9EBH - chains A and B of the 5 polymer chains in the assembly; structure by electron microscopy, 3.60 A resolution.

Chain A:
Molecule: Guanine nucleotide-binding protein G(i) subunit alpha-1
Organism: Homo sapiens
Reference sequence: P63096 (GNAI1_HUMAN); residue numbers follow UniProt; this construct covers 1-354
Chain sequence (354 residues; numbered 1 to 354; the number before each row is that of its first residue):
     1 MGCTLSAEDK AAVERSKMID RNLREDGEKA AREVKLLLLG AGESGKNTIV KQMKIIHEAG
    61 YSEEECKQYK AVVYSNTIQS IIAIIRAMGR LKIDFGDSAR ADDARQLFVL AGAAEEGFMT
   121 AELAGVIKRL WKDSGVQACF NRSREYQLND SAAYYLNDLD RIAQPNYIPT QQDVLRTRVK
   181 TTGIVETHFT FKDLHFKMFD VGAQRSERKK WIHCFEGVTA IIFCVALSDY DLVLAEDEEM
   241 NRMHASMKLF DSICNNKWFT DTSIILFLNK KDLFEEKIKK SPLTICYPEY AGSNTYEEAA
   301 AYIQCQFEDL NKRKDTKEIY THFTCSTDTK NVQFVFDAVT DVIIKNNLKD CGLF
Unresolved in the structure: 1-3, 42-45, 55-181, 234-239
Differences from the reference sequence: engineered mutation Asn47 (Ser in P63096), Ala203 (Gly in P63096), Ala245 (Glu in P63096), Ser326 (Ala in P63096)
UniProt features mapped onto this chain:
  - region: Lys35 to Lys46, Thr48 (G1 motif), Asp173 to Thr181 (G2 motif), Phe196 to Gly202, Gln204, Arg205 (G3 motif), Ile265 to Asp272 (G4 motif), Thr324, Cys325, Thr327 to Thr329 (G5 motif)
  - binding site (GTP): Glu43 to Lys46, Thr48, Ser151, Leu175 to Thr181, Asp200 to Gly202, Gln204, Asn269 to Asp272
  - binding site (Mg(2+)): Thr181
  - modified residue: Arg178 (ADP-ribosylarginine), Gln204 (Deamidated glutamine), Cys351 (ADP-ribosylcysteine)
  - lipidation: Gly2 (N-myristoyl glycine), Cys3 (S-palmitoyl cysteine)
  - natural variant: Gly40 (G40C: In NEDHISB; G40R: In NEDHISB), Gly45 (G45D: In NEDHISB), Thr48 (T48I: In NEDHISB; T48K: In NEDHISB), Gln52 (Q52P: In NEDHISB), Ser75 (deletion: In NEDHISB; uncertain significance), Gln172 (deletion: In NEDHISB), Asp173 (D173V: In NEDHISB), Glu186 to Phe189 (deletion: In NEDHISB; uncertain significance), Cys224 (C224Y: In NEDHISB), Lys270 (K270N: In NEDHISB; K270R: In NEDHISB), Asp272 (D272G: In NEDHISB), Val332 (V332E: In NEDHISB; uncertain significance)
  - mutagenesis: Gly42 (G42R: Abolishes switch to an activated conformation and dissociation from beta and gamma subunits upon GTP binding. Abolishes interaction with RGS family members), Glu116 (E116L: Enhances interaction (inactive GDP-bound) with RGS14), Gln147 (Q147L: Enhances interaction (inactive GDP-bound) with RGS14)

Chain B:
Molecule: Guanine nucleotide-binding protein G(I)/G(S)/G(T) subunit beta-1
Organism: Homo sapiens
Reference sequence: P62873 (GBB1_HUMAN); residues 2-340 here = UniProt positions 2-340
Chain sequence (349 residues; each row starts with the number of its first residue; numbers below 1 keep their minus sign (His-8 is residue -8)):
    -8 HHHHHHGSSG SELDQLRQEA EQLKNQIRDA RKACADATLS QITNNIDPVG RIQMRTRRTL
    52 RGHLAKIYAM HWGTDSRLLV SASQDGKLII WDSYTTNKVH AIPLRSSWVM TCAYAPSGNY
   112 VACGGLDNIC SIYNLKTREG NVRVSRELAG HTGYLSCCRF LDDNQIVTSS GDTTCALWDI
   172 ETGQQTTTFT GHTGDVMSLS LAPDTRLFVS GACDASAKLW DVREGMCRQT FTGHESDINA
   232 ICFFPNGNAF ATGSDDATCR LFDLRADQEL MTYSHDNIIC GITSVSFSKS GRLLLAGYDD
   292 FNCNVWDALK ADRAGVLAGH DNRVSCLGVT DDGMAVATGS WDSFLKIWN
Unresolved in the structure: -8 to 6
Differences from the reference sequence: expression tag (-8 to 1)
UniProt features mapped onto this chain:
  - modified residue: Ser2 (N-acetylserine), His266 (Phosphohistidine)
  - natural variant: Leu30 (L30F: In MRD42; uncertain significance), Arg52 (R52G: In MRD42), Gly64 (G64V: In MRD42), Asp76 (D76E: In MRD42; D76G: In MRD42), Gly77 (G77S: In MRD42), Lys78 (K78R: In MRD42), Ile80 (I80N: In MRD42; I80T: In MRD42), His91 (H91R: In MRD42; uncertain significance), Ala92 (A92T: In MRD42), Pro94 (P94S: In MRD42), Leu95 (L95P: In MRD42), Arg96 (R96L: In MRD42), 5 further natural variant entries in UniProt

Chain A / chain B interface:
Pairs across the interface (46; chain A residue first):
  Ala12(A) - Asn88(B)  hydrogen bond (backbone-side chain)
  Val13(A) - Asn88(B)
  Arg15(A) - Val90(B)  hydrogen bond (side chain-backbone)
  Arg15(A) - His91(B)
  Ser16(A) - Lys89(B)  hydrogen bond (side chain-backbone)
  Ile19(A) - Lys89(B)
  Ile19(A) - Ala92(B)  hydrophobic
  Asp20(A) - Lys89(B)  salt bridge
  Leu23(A) - Gly53(B)
  Leu23(A) - Leu55(B)
  Leu23(A) - Lys78(B)
  Leu23(A) - Ile80(B)  hydrophobic
  Leu23(A) - Lys89(B)
  Asp26(A) - Lys78(B)  salt bridge
  Gly27(A) - Leu55(B)
  Thr182(A) - Asn119(B)  hydrogen bond
  Thr182(A) - His142(B)
  Gly183(A) - Leu117(B)
  Gly183(A) - Asn119(B)
  Ile184(A) - Trp99(B)
  Ile184(A) - Leu117(B)  hydrogen bond (backbone-backbone)
  Phe199(A) - Trp99(B)  hydrophobic
  Gln204(A) - Leu117(B)  hydrogen bond (side chain-backbone)
  Ser206(A) - Tyr145(B)
  Ser206(A) - Gly162(B)
  Ser206(A) - Asp186(B)  hydrogen bond
  Glu207(A) - Asp186(B)  hydrogen bond (backbone-side chain)
  Lys209(A) - Asp228(B)  salt bridge
  Lys209(A) - Asp246(B)  salt bridge
  Lys210(A) - Met101(B)
  Lys210(A) - Tyr145(B)
  Lys210(A) - Met188(B)
  Lys210(A) - Cys204(B)
  Lys210(A) - Asp228(B)  salt bridge
  Lys210(A) - Asn230(B)  hydrogen bond
  Lys210(A) - Asp246(B)  salt bridge
  Trp211(A) - Leu117(B)  hydrophobic
  His213(A) - Lys57(B)  hydrogen bond (backbone-side chain)
  His213(A) - Tyr59(B)  hydrogen bond
  His213(A) - Trp332(B)
  Cys214(A) - Tyr59(B)  hydrogen bond
  Cys214(A) - Gln75(B)  hydrogen bond
  Cys214(A) - Trp99(B)
  Phe215(A) - Trp99(B)  hydrophobic
  Phe215(A) - Leu117(B)  hydrophobic
  Glu216(A) - Lys57(B)  salt bridge
Interface residues without a listed pair, chain A (26 interface residues in all): Glu186, Lys257, Trp258
Interface residues without a listed pair, chain B (31 interface residues in all): Thr87, Ser97, Asp118, Thr143, Arg314

Overview:
The interface between chain A and chain B involves 26 residues on one side and 31 on the other; the contacts
include 13 hydrogen bonds and 7 salt bridges. Polar pairs include Asp20(A)-Lys89(B), Asp26(A)-Lys78(B) and
Lys209(A)-Asp228(B).
Chain A is Guanine nucleotide-binding protein G(i) subunit alpha-1 and chain B is Guanine nucleotide-binding
protein G(I)/G(S)/G(T) subunit beta-1, both from Homo sapiens; the structure, Human adenosine A3 receptor Gi1
complex bound to adenosine, was determined by electron microscopy together with 9EBI from the same study.
